PDB entry 5MY4 | X-ray diffraction, 2.21 A resolution | chains B and C of the 3 polymer chains in the assembly

[Chain B]
Name: Fab c#17 heavy chain
From: Mus musculus
Notes: antibody fragment or engineered binder
Sequence (231 residues; row label = number of the first residue in the row):
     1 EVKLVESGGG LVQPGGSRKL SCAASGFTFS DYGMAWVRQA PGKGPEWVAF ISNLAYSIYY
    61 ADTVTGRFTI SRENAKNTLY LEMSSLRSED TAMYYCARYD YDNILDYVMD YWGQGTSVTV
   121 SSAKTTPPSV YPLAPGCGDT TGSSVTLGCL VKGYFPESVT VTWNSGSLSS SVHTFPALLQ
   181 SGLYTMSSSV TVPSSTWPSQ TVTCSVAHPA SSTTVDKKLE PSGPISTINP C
Not modelled in the structure: 137-141, 223-231
Cystine bridges: C22-C96, C149-C204

[Chain C]
Name: Pyroglutamate-Abeta pE3-12-PEGb
Sequence (10 residues; row label = number of the first residue in the row):
     1 EFRHDSGYEV
Not modelled in the structure: 7-10
Modified residues: E1 (pyroglutamic acid; PCA)

[Chain B / chain C interface]
Pairs across the interface (22; chain B residue first):
  D31(B) - H4(C)  hydrogen bond (backbone-side chain)
  W47(B) - F2(C)  hydrophobic
  F50(B) - F2(C)  hydrophobic
  S52(B) - R3(C)
  S52(B) - D5(C)  hydrogen bond
  N53(B) - H4(C)  hydrogen bond
  N53(B) - D5(C)  hydrogen bond (side chain-backbone)
  L54(B) - D5(C)  hydrogen bond (backbone-side chain)
  A55(B) - D5(C)  hydrogen bond (backbone-side chain)
  Y56(B) - D5(C)  hydrogen bond (backbone-side chain)
  Y59(B) - F2(C)  hydrophobic
  Y99(B) - E1(C)
  Y99(B) - F2(C)
  Y101(B) - H4(C)
  I104(B) - F2(C)
  I104(B) - R3(C)  hydrogen bond (backbone-side chain)
  I104(B) - H4(C)  hydrogen bond (backbone-backbone)
  L105(B) - E1(C)
  L105(B) - F2(C)
  D106(B) - E1(C)  hydrogen bond (backbone-backbone)
  D106(B) - F2(C)  hydrogen bond (backbone-backbone)
  D106(B) - H4(C)  salt bridge
Also at the interface, not in a pair above, chain B (19 interface residues in all): Y32, G33, S57, N103, Y107
From the paper, about this interface:
  - epitope / paratope residues, chain B: W47(B), F50(B), Y59(B), Y99(B), I104(B), D106(B)

[In short]
19 residues of chain B face 5 of chain C across their interface; the contacts include 11 hydrogen bonds and 1
salt bridge. Polar contacts include D106(B)-H4(C), D31(B)-H4(C) and S52(B)-D5(C). From the paper:
epitope/paratope residues W47(B), F50(B) and Y59(B) among others.
Chain B is Fab c#17 heavy chain (Mus musculus) and chain C is Pyroglutamate-Abeta pE3-12-PEGb; the structure,
Structure of Pyroglutamate-Abeta-specific Fab c#17 in complex with human Abeta-pE3-12PEGb, was determined by
X-ray diffraction, deposited together with 5MYK, 5MYO and 5MYX.
